Entry 6E9P (X-ray diffraction, 2.57 A resolution); this record covers chains G and H of the 4 polymer chains in the assembly.

# Chain G
Protein: Tryptophan synthase alpha chain
Organism: Mycobacterium tuberculosis (strain ATCC 25618 / H37Rv)
Notes: EC 4.2.1.20
Reference sequence: P9WFY1 (TRPA_MYCTU); numbering as in UniProt (aligned over 1-270)
Sequence (276 residues; each row starts with the number of its first residue):
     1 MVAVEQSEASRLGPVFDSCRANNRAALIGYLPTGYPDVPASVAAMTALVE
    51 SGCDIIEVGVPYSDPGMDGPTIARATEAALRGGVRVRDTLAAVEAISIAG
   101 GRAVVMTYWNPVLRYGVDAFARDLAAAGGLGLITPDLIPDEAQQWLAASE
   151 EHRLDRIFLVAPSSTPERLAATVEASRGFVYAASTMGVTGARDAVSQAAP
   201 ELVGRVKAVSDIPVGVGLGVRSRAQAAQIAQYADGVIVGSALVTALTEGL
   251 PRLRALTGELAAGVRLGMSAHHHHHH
Unresolved in the structure: 1-7, 186-195, 267-276
Construct notes: expression tag (271-276)
Small-molecule neighbours: HDJ ((2R,3S,4R)-3-(2',6'-difluoro-4'-methyl[1,1'-biphenyl]-4-yl)-4-(fluoromethyl)azetidine-2-carbonitrile): Tyr62, Asp64, Gly66, Met67, Tyr108, Asp136
Curated features (UniProtKB/Swiss-Prot):
  - active site (Proton acceptor): Glu57, Asp68

# Chain H
Protein: Tryptophan synthase beta chain
Organism: Mycobacterium tuberculosis (strain ATCC 25618 / H37Rv)
Notes: EC 4.2.1.20
Reference sequence: P9WFX9 (TRPB_MYCTU); residues 1-410 here correspond to UniProt positions 13-422 (UniProt number = residue number + 12)
Sequence (410 residues; numbered 1 to 410; the number before each row is that of its first residue):
     1 MSAAIAEPTSHDPDSGGHFGGPSGWGGRYVPEALMAVIEEVTAAYQKERV
    51 SQDFLDDLDRLQANYAGRPSPLYEATRLSQHAGSARIFLKREDLNHTGSH
   101 KINNVLGQALLARRMGKTRVIAETGAGQHGVATATACALLGLDCVIYMGG
   151 IDTARQALNVARMRLLGAEVVAVQTGSKTLKDAINEAFRDWVANADNTYY
   201 CFGTAAGPHPFPTMVRDFQRIIGMEARVQIQGQAGRLPDAVVACVGGGSN
   251 AIGIFHAFLDDPGVRLVGFEAAGDGVETGRHAATFTAGSPGAFHGSFSYL
   301 LQDEDGQTIESHSISAGLDYPGVGPEHAWLKEAGRVDYRPITDSEAMDAF
   351 GLLCRMEGIIPAIESAHAVAGALKLGVELGRGAVIVVNLSGRGDKDVETA
   401 AKWFGLLGND
Unresolved in the structure: 1-8, 409-410
Modified / non-standard residues: Lys101 ((2S)-2-amino-6-[[3-hydroxy-2-methyl-5-(phosphonooxymethyl)pyridin-4-yl]methylideneamino]hexanoic acid; LLP)
Small-molecule neighbours: HDJ ((2R,3S,4R)-3-(2',6'-difluoro-4'-methyl[1,1'-biphenyl]-4-yl)-4-(fluoromethyl)azetidine-2-carbonitrile): Tyr29, Val30, Pro31, Leu34, Ile184, Asn185, Phe188, Trp191, Tyr200, Phe202, Gly207, Pro208, Phe211, Phe293, His294, Gly295

# Interface between chain G and chain H
Residue-residue contacts (54):
  Pro61(G) - Gln307(H)  hydrogen bond (backbone-side chain)
  Tyr62(G) - Phe293(H)
  Tyr62(G) - Gly306(H)
  Tyr62(G) - Gln307(H)
  Ser63(G) - Lys181(H)
  Ser63(G) - Gln307(H)  hydrogen bond (backbone-side chain)
  Ser63(G) - Thr308(H)  hydrogen bond (side chain-backbone)
  Asp64(G) - Lys181(H)  salt bridge
  Asp64(G) - Asn185(H)  hydrogen bond
  Asp64(G) - Thr308(H)  hydrogen bond
  Pro65(G) - Arg189(H)  hydrogen bond (backbone-side chain)
  Gly66(G) - Phe188(H)
  Gly66(G) - Arg189(H)  hydrogen bond (backbone-side chain)
  Met67(G) - Pro31(H)  hydrophobic
  Met67(G) - Phe188(H)  hydrophobic
  Met67(G) - Val192(H)  hydrophobic
  Asp68(G) - Arg189(H)
  Glu77(G) - Gly176(H)
  Leu80(G) - Gln307(H)
  Arg85(G) - Glu304(H)
  Arg85(G) - Asp305(H)  salt bridge
  Val86(G) - Asp305(H)  hydrogen bond (backbone-side chain)
  Asn110(G) - Gly291(H)
  Asn110(G) - Ala292(H)  hydrogen bond (side chain-backbone)
  Asn110(G) - Gln302(H)  hydrogen bond
  Asn110(G) - Gly306(H)  hydrogen bond (side chain-backbone)
  Pro111(G) - Asp305(H)
  Leu113(G) - Ala292(H)  hydrophobic
  Arg114(G) - Ser289(H)  hydrogen bond
  Arg114(G) - Gln302(H)
  Arg114(G) - Asp303(H)  hydrogen bond (side chain-backbone)
  Arg114(G) - Glu304(H)
  Arg114(G) - Asp305(H)
  Arg114(G) - Gly306(H)
  Pro135(G) - Pro31(H)
  Asp136(G) - Tyr29(H)
  Asp136(G) - Val30(H)
  Ile138(G) - Arg28(H)
  Ile138(G) - Val30(H)
  Ile138(G) - Glu32(H)
  Ile138(G) - Met35(H)  hydrophobic
  Glu141(G) - His18(H)  salt bridge
  Glu141(G) - Gly27(H)
  Glu141(G) - Arg28(H)  hydrogen bond (side chain-backbone)
  Glu141(G) - Tyr29(H)
  Leu159(G) - Glu32(H)
  Ala161(G) - Ala33(H)  hydrophobic
  Ser163(G) - Ala33(H)  hydrogen bond (side chain-backbone)
  Ser163(G) - Ala36(H)
  Ser164(G) - Glu32(H)  hydrogen bond
  Arg168(G) - Glu32(H)  salt bridge
  Arg168(G) - Met35(H)
  Arg168(G) - Glu39(H)  salt bridge
  Thr172(G) - Glu32(H)
Interface residues without a listed pair, chain G (31 interface residues in all): Val84, Trp109, Leu137, Val160, Thr165
Interface residues without a listed pair, chain H (32 interface residues in all): Gly16, Asp182, Pro290, Phe297

# Summary
31 residues of chain G and 32 residues of chain H are in contact, with 16 hydrogen bonds and 5 salt bridges.
Polar contacts include Asp64(G)-Lys181(H), Arg85(G)-Asp305(H) and Glu141(G)-His18(H). Compound HDJ is bound
between chain G and chain H.
Chain G is Tryptophan synthase alpha chain and chain H is Tryptophan synthase beta chain, both from
Mycobacterium tuberculosis (strain ATCC 25618 / H37Rv); the structure, Crystal structure of tryptophan
synthase from M. tuberculosis - open form with BRD0059 bound, was determined by X-ray diffraction.
